5D4Z - chains A and J of the 4 polymer chains in the assembly; structure by X-ray diffraction, 2.98 A resolution.

Chain A (and J):
Name: Repressor
Source organism: Salmonella phage SPC32H
Notes: chain J of this document is another copy of the same molecule, construct and numbering; everything in this record applies to it too
UniProtKB: T1S9Z0 (T1S9Z0_9CAUD); residues 92-198 here = UniProt positions 92-198
Chain sequence (107 residues; numbered 92 to 198; the number before each row is that of its first residue):
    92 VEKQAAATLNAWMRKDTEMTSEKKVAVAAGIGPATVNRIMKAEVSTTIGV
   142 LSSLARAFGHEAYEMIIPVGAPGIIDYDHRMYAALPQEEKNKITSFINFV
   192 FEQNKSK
Disordered / not traced: 197-198 (chain J: 195-198)
From the paper describing this entry:
  - self-association interface (contacts with another copy of this molecule); pairs are residue here / residue on that copy: Phe-187/Phe-187 (pi stacking), Phe-187
  - mutagenesis - F187A: decreased binding to DNA

How chain A and chain J interact:
Residue-residue contacts - 7 pairs, chain A then chain J:
  Lys-183(A) / Phe-190(J)
  Ser-186(A) / Phe-190(J)
  Phe-187(A) / Ser-186(J)
  Phe-187(A) / Phe-190(J)  hydrophobic
  Phe-190(A) / Ser-186(J)
  Phe-190(A) / Asn-189(J)
  Phe-190(A) / Phe-190(J)
Also at the interface, not in a pair above, chain J (6 interface residues in all): Phe-187, Glu-193, Gln-194

Overview:
Chain A and chain J form an interface of 4 and 6 residues respectively. The paper reports that F187A of chain
A reduces binding to DNA; a self-association interface involving Phe-187(A).
Both chains are Repressor (Salmonella phage SPC32H). Entry 5D4Z (Crystal structure of Repressor from
Salmonella-temperate phage) was determined by X-ray diffraction (same publication as 5D50).
